8OO6 - chains A and T of the 4 polymer chains in the assembly; structure by electron microscopy, 4.30 A resolution (low resolution: residue-level contacts below are approximate; hydrogen-bond / salt-bridge calls are withheld).

Chain A:
Protein: DNA polymerase I
Organism: Escherichia coli 'BL21-Gold(DE3)pLysS AG'
Notes: EC 2.7.7.7
Reference sequence: P00582 (DPO1_ECOLI); residues 328-928 here = UniProt positions 328-928
Amino-acid sequence (604 residues; row label = number of the first residue in the row):
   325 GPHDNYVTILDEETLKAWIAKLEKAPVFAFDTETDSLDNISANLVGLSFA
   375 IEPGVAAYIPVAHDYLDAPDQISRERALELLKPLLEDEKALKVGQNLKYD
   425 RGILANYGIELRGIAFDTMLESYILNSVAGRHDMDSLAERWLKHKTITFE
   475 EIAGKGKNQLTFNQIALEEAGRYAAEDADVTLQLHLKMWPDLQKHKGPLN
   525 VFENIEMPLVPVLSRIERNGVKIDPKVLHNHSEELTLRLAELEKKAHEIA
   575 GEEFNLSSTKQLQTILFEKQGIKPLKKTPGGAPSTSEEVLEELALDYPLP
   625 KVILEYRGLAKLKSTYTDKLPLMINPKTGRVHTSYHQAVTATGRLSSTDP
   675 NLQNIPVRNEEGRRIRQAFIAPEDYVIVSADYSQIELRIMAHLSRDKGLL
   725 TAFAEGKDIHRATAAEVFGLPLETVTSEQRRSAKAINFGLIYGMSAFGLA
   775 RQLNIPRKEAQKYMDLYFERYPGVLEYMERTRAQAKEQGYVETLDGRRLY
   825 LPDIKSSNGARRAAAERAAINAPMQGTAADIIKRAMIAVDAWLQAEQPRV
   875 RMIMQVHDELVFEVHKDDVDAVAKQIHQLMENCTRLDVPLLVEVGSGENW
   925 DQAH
Sequence notes: expression tag (325-327)
Ligand contacts: Mg2+ (MG): Asn420, Lys422, His660
From the paper describing this entry:
  - binding site for Template DNA (chain T): Phe771, Arg841
  - binding site for Displaced primer: Arg781
  - binding site for Extending Primer: Phe762

Chain T:
Molecule: Template DNA
Sequence (27 nucleotides; each row starts with the number of its first residue):
    10 CAACGTCGTGACTGGGAAAACCCTGGC

Interface between chain A and chain T:
Contacting residue pairs - 31 pairs, chain A then chain T:
  Asn579(A) - DA27(T)
  Ser581(A) - DA27(T)
  Ser582(A) - DA27(T)
  Ser582(A) - DA28(T)
  Lys584(A) - DA29(T)
  Gln585(A) - DA28(T)
  Ser638(A) - DG25(T)
  Ser638(A) - DA26(T)
  Thr639(A) - DG25(T)
  Lys643(A) - DG25(T)
  Val663(A) - DT22(T)
  Val663(A) - DG23(T)
  Thr664(A) - DT22(T)
  Ala665(A) - DT22(T)
  Thr672(A) - DG23(T)
  Thr672(A) - DG24(T)
  Asp673(A) - DG24(T)
  Asn675(A) - DG23(T)
  Ala759(A) - DG19(T)
  Tyr766(A) - DG19(T)
  Met768(A) - DG19(T)
  Ser769(A) - DT18(T)
  Ser769(A) - DG19(T)
  Phe771(A) - DT18(T)
  Gly772(A) - DG19(T)
  Arg775(A) - DG19(T)
  Arg841(A) - DT18(T)
  Arg841(A) - DG19(T)
  Arg841(A) - DA20(T)
  Asn845(A) - DA20(T)
  Gln849(A) - DA20(T)
Interface residues without a listed pair, chain A (32 interface residues in all): Pro603, Lys635, Thr666, Ser670, Ser671, Gly763, Ala834, Ala838
Interface residues without a listed pair, chain T (13 interface residues in all): DG17, DC21

Overview:
32 residues of chain A and 13 residues of chain T are in contact. Chain A binds Mg2+. The paper reports a
binding site for Template DNA (chain T) at Phe771(A) and Arg841(A); a binding site for Displaced primer at
Arg781(A).
Chain A is DNA polymerase I (Escherichia coli 'BL21-Gold(DE3)pLysS AG') and chain T is Template DNA; the
structure, Pol I bound to extended and displaced DNA section - closed conformation, was determined by electron
microscopy together with 8OOY from the same study.
